4QW1 - chains J and X of the 28 polymer chains in the assembly; structure by X-ray diffraction, 2.90 A resolution.

== Chain J (and X) ==
Molecule: Proteasome subunit beta type-4
Source organism: Saccharomyces cerevisiae
Notes: EC 3.4.25.1; chain X of this document is another copy of the same molecule, construct and numbering; everything in this record applies to it too
UniProt: P22141 (PSB4_YEAST); numbering as in UniProt (aligned over 1-198)
Amino-acid sequence (198 residues; row label = number of the first residue in the row):
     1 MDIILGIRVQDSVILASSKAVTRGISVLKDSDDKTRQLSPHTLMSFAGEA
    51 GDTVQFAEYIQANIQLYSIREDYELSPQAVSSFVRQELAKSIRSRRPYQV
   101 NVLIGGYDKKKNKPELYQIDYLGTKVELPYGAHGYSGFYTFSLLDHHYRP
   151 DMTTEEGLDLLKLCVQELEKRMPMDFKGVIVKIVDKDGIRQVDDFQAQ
Not modelled in the structure: 196-198
Swiss-Prot annotation at these positions:
  - modified residue: Met1 (N-acetylmethionine), Ser76 (Phosphoserine)

== Chain J / chain X interface ==
Contacting residue pairs (39; chain J residue first):
  Thr22(J) with Pro173(X)
  Gly24(J) with Pro173(X)
  Ile25(J) with Tyr135(X), hydrophobic; Tyr139(X), hydrogen bond (backbone-side chain); Arg171(X); Pro173(X)
  Ser26(J) with Tyr139(X), hydrogen bond; Arg171(X)
  Val27(J) with Lys170(X); Arg171(X), hydrogen bond (backbone-backbone); Met172(X); Pro173(X), hydrophobic
  Leu28(J) with Arg171(X)
  Asp30(J) with Lys170(X), salt bridge
  Tyr135(J) with Ile25(X), hydrophobic
  Tyr139(J) with Ile25(X), hydrogen bond (side chain-backbone); Ser26(X), hydrogen bond
  Glu169(J) with Asp175(X); Lys177(X), hydrogen bond (backbone-side chain)
  Lys170(J) with Val27(X); Lys177(X), hydrogen bond (backbone-side chain)
  Arg171(J) with Ile25(X); Ser26(X); Val27(X), hydrogen bond (backbone-backbone); Leu28(X)
  Met172(J) with Val27(X)
  Pro173(J) with Thr22(X); Gly24(X); Ile25(X); Val27(X), hydrophobic; Met174(X); Asp175(X), hydrogen bond (backbone-backbone)
  Met174(J) with Pro173(X); Met174(X), hydrophobic
  Asp175(J) with Glu169(X); Pro173(X), hydrogen bond (backbone-backbone); Asp175(X)
  Lys177(J) with Glu169(X), hydrogen bond (side chain-backbone); Lys170(X), hydrogen bond (side chain-backbone)
Other interface residues (no listed pair), chain J (18 interface residues in all): Phe138
Other interface residues (no listed pair), chain X (18 interface residues in all): Asp30, Phe138

== Summary ==
Chain J and chain X each contribute 18 residues to their interface, with 12 hydrogen bonds and 1 salt bridge.
Among the polar pairs are Asp30(J)-Lys170(X), Ile25(J)-Tyr139(X) and Ser26(J)-Tyr139(X).
Both chains are Proteasome subunit beta type-4 (Saccharomyces cerevisiae). Entry 4QW1 (yCP beta5-A50V mutant
in complex with bortezomib) was determined by X-ray diffraction together with 4QUX, 4QUY, 4QV0, 4QV1, 4QV3,
4QV4 and 42 further entries from the same study.
